Entry 6XAS (electron microscopy, 3.80 A resolution); this record covers chains H and J of the 15 polymer chains in the assembly.

Chain H:
Molecule: DNA-directed RNA polymerase subunit alpha
Source organism: Escherichia coli (strain K12)
Notes: EC 2.7.7.6
Reference sequence: P0A7Z4 (RPOA_ECOLI); residues 1-329 here = UniProt positions 1-329
Amino-acid sequence (329 residues; numbered 1 to 329; the number before each row is that of its first residue):
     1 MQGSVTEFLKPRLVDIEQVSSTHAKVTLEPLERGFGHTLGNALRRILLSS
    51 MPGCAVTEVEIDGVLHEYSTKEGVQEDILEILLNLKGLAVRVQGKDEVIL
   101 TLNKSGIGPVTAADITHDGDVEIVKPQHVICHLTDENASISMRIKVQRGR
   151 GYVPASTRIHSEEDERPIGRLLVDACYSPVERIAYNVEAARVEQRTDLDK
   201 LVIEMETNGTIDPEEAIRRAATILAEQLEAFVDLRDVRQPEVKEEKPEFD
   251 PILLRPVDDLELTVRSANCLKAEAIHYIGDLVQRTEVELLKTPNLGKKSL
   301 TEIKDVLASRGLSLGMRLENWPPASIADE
Unresolved in the structure: 1-3, 159-169, 233-329
Curated features (UniProtKB/Swiss-Prot):
  - region: E162 to E165 (Required for interaction with Crp at class II promoters)
  - modified residue: R265 (ADP-ribosylarginine), K297 (N6-acetyllysine), K298 (N6-acetyllysine)
  - mutagenesis: R45 (R45C: In rpoA112; temperature-sensitive, blocks RNA polymerase assembly), E162 to E165 (5-fold decrease in CRP-class II promoter-dependent transcription), E165 (E165K: 5-fold decrease in CRP-class II promoter-dependent transcription), R191 (R191C: In rpoA101; temperature-sensitive)

Chain J:
Molecule: DNA-directed RNA polymerase subunit beta'
Source organism: Escherichia coli (strain K12)
Notes: EC 2.7.7.6
Reference sequence: P0A8T7 (RPOC_ECOLI); numbering as in UniProt (aligned over 2-1407)
Amino-acid sequence (1416 residues; row label = number of the first residue in the row):
     1 VKDLLKFLKAQTKTEEFDAIKIALASPDMIRSWSFGEVKKPETINYRTFK
    51 PERDGLFCARIFGPVKDYECLCGKYKRLKHRGVICEKCGVEVTQTKVRRE
   101 RMGHIELASPTAHIWFLKSLPSRIGLLLDMPLRDIERVLYFESYVVIEGG
   151 MTNLERQQILTEEQYLDALEEFGDEFDAKMGAEAIQALLKSMDLEQECEQ
   201 LREELNETNSETKRKKLTKRIKLLEAFVQSGNKPEWMILTVLPVLPPDLR
   251 PLVPLDGGRFATSDLNDLYRRVINRNNRLKRLLDLAAPDIIVRNEKRMLQ
   301 EAVDALLDNGRRGRAITGSNKRPLKSLADMIKGKQGRFRQNLLGKRVDYS
   351 GRSVITVGPYLRLHQCGLPKKMALELFKPFIYGKLELRGLATTIKAAKKM
   401 VEREEAVVWDILDEVIREHPVLLNRAPTLHRLGIQAFEPVLIEGKAIQLH
   451 PLVCAAYNADFDGDQMAVHVPLTLEAQLEARALMMSTNNILSPANGEPII
   501 VPSQDVVLGLYYMTRDCVNAKGEGMVLTGPKEAERLYRSGLASLHARVKV
   551 RITEYEKDANGELVAKTSLKDTTVGRAILWMIVPKGLPYSIVNQALGKKA
   601 ISKMLNTCYRILGLKPTVIFADQIMYTGFAYAARSGASVGIDDMVIPEKK
   651 HEIISEAEAEVAEIQEQFQSGLVTAGERYNKVIDIWAAANDRVSKAMMDN
   701 LQTETVINRDGQEEKQVSFNSIYMMADSGARGSAAQIRQLAGMRGLMAKP
   751 DGSIIETPITANFREGLNVLQYFISTHGARKGLADTALKTANSGYLTRRL
   801 VDVAQDLVVTEDDCGTHEGIMMTPVIEGGDVKEPLRDRVLGRVTAEDVLK
   851 PGTADILVPRNTLLHEQWCDLLEENSVDAVKVRSVVSCDTDFGVCAHCYG
   901 RDLARGHIINKGEAIGVIAAQSIGEPGTQLTMRTFHIGGAASRAAAESSI
   951 QVKNKGSIKLSNVKSVVNSSGKLVITSRNTELKLIDEFGRTKESYKVPYG
  1001 AVLAKGDGEQVAGGETVANWDPHTMPVITEVSGFVRFTDMIDGQTITRQT
  1051 DELTGLSSLVVLDSAERTAGGKDLRPALKIVDAQGNDVLIPGTDMPAQYF
  1101 LPGKAIVQLEDGVQISSGDTLARIPQESGGTKDITGGLPRVADLFEARRP
  1151 KEPAILAEISGIVSFGKETKGKRRLVITPVDGSDPYEEMIPKWRQLNVFE
  1201 GERVERGDVISDGPEAPHDILRLRGVHAVTRYIVNEVQDVYRLQGVKIND
  1251 KHIEVIVRQMLRKATIVNAGSSDFLEGEQVEYSRVKIANRELEANGKVGA
  1301 TYSRDLLGITKASLATESFISAASFQETTRVLTEAAVAGKRDELRGLKEN
  1351 VIVGRLIPAGTGYAYHQDRMRRRAAGEAPAAPQVTAEDASASLAELLNAG
  1401 LGGSDNELEVHHHHHH
Unresolved in the structure: 1-9, 934-947, 1083-1096, 1127-1135, 1374-1416
Construct notes: expression tag (1, 1408-1416)
Metal / ion sites: Zn2+ site 1: C85, C88; Mg2+: D460, D464 (shared with 1 residue of chain R); Zn2+ site 2: C814, C888, C895, C898
Curated features (UniProtKB/Swiss-Prot):
  - binding site (Zn(2+)): C70, C72, C85, C88, C814, C888, C895, C898
  - binding site (Mg(2+)): D460, D462, D464
  - modified residue: K983 (N6-acetyllysine)
  - mutagenesis: Q504 (Q504P: Resistant to antibiotics salinamide A and B), N690 (N690D: Resistant to antibiotics salinamide A and B), M697 (M697V: Resistant to antibiotics salinamide A and B), A735 (A735T: Resistant to antibiotics salinamide A and B), R738 (R738C/H/P/S: Resistant to antibiotics salinamide A and B), A748 (A748E: Resistant to antibiotics salinamide A and B), P758 (P758S/T: Resistant to antibiotics salinamide A and B), F763 (F763C: Resistant to antibiotics salinamide A and B), S775 (S775A: Resistant to antibiotics salinamide A and B), A779 (A779T/V: Resistant to antibiotics salinamide A and B), R780 (R780C: Resistant to antibiotics salinamide A and B), G782 (G782A/C: Resistant to antibiotics salinamide A and B), 1 further mutagenesis entry in UniProt

How chain H and chain J interact:
Residue-residue contacts - 27 pairs, chain H then chain J:
  R44(H) with R538(J)
  L48(H) with R535(J)
  L79(H) with V526(J), hydrophobic
  E80(H) with R551(J)
  L83(H) with V526(J), hydrophobic; L527(J); T528(J); R551(J)
  N84(H) with R551(J), hydrogen bond
  K86(H) with V526(J); E532(J), salt bridge
  Y152(H) with E532(J), hydrogen bond; R535(J); L536(J), hydrophobic; L541(J)
  V180(H) with R535(J)
  E181(H) with K531(J), salt bridge; R535(J)
  R182(H) with K531(J); E534(J), salt bridge; M581(J)
  R191(H) with W409(J); D410(J), salt bridge; D413(J), salt bridge
  Q194(H) with K370(J)
  T196(H) with K370(J), hydrogen bond
  E206(H) with K531(J), salt bridge
Interface residues without a listed pair, chain H (19 interface residues in all): P154, D174, S178, E193
Interface residues without a listed pair, chain J (21 interface residues in all): L441, E443, M525, S539, L569

Overview:
The interface between chain H and chain J involves 19 residues on one side and 21 on the other; the contacts
include 3 hydrogen bonds and 6 salt bridges. Polar contacts include K86(H)-E532(J), E181(H)-K531(J) and
R182(H)-E534(J).
Here chain H is DNA-directed RNA polymerase subunit alpha and chain J is DNA-directed RNA polymerase subunit
beta', both from Escherichia coli (strain K12). Entry 6XAS (CryoEM Structure of E. coli Rho-dependent
Transcription Pre-termination Complex) was determined by electron microscopy, deposited together with 6XAV.
